Entry 5NGI (X-ray diffraction, 2.98 A resolution); this record covers chains A and B.

[Chain A (and B)]
Molecule: Type II secretion system protein D
Organism: Pseudomonas aeruginosa
Notes: fragment: N domain; chain B of this document is another copy of the same molecule, construct and numbering; everything in this record applies to it too
UniProtKB: A0A0A8RG33 (A0A0A8RG33_PSEAI); residues 35-275 here correspond to UniProt positions 79-319 (UniProt number = residue number + 44)
Chain sequence (241 residues; numbered 35 to 275; the number before each row is that of its first residue):
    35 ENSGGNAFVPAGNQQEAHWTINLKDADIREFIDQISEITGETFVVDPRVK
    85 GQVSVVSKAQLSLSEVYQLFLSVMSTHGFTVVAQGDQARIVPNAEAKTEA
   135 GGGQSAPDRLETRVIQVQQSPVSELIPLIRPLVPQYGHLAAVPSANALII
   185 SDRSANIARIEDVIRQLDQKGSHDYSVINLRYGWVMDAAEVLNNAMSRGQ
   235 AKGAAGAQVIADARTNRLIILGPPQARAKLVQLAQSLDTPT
Disordered / not traced: 35-47, 128-141, 274-275 (chain B: 35-47, 129-141, 274-275)
What the authors report for this chain:
  - self-association interface (contacts with another copy of this molecule); pairs are residue here / residue on that copy: R82-A117, V115-N127, Q118-Q118, R123-Q118, E158-N213, Y209-V211, Y209-R251, S210-S210 (hydrogen bond), N213-D208

[Interface between chain A and chain B]
Contacting residue pairs - 40 pairs, chain A then chain B:
  T114(A) with T114(B); V116(B); N127(B)
  V115(A) with N127(B); A128(B)
  V116(A) with T114(B); V125(B), hydrophobic; P126(B)
  A117(A) with R82(B), hydrogen bond (backbone-side chain); P126(B); A128(B)
  Q118(A) with R82(B); Q118(B), hydrogen bond; R123(B), hydrogen bond; V125(B)
  V125(A) with V116(B), hydrophobic
  P126(A) with V116(B); A117(B)
  N127(A) with T114(B); V115(B)
  S157(A) with T249(B)
  E158(A) with N213(B)
  H207(A) with N213(B), hydrogen bond (backbone-side chain)
  D208(A) with V211(B); I212(B); N213(B), hydrogen bond (side chain-backbone)
  Y209(A) with Y209(B), hydrophobic; S210(B); V211(B), hydrogen bond (backbone-backbone); R251(B), hydrogen bond
  S210(A) with Y209(B); S210(B), hydrogen bond
  V211(A) with D208(B); Y209(B), hydrogen bond (backbone-backbone)
  I212(A) with D208(B)
  N213(A) with E158(B); H207(B), hydrogen bond (side chain-backbone); D208(B), hydrogen bond (backbone-side chain)
  T249(A) with S157(B)
  R251(A) with Y209(B), hydrogen bond
Also at the interface, not in a pair above, chain A (23 interface residues in all): R123, P161, P258, Q269
Also at the interface, not in a pair above, chain B (24 interface residues in all): P161, Q269

[Summary]
23 residues of chain A face 24 of chain B across their interface, with 12 hydrogen bonds. Polar pairs include
A117(A)-R82(B), Q118(A)-Q118(B) and Q118(A)-R123(B). The paper reports a self-association interface involving
R82(A), V115(A) and Q118(A) among others.
Chain A and chain B are both Type II secretion system protein D (Pseudomonas aeruginosa); the structure,
Structure of XcpQN012, was determined by X-ray diffraction, deposited together with 5MP2.
